Entry 4Q0W (X-ray diffraction, 2.10 A resolution); this record covers chains A and C of the 4 polymer chains in the assembly.

# Chain A
Name: DNA repair protein RAD2
From: Saccharomyces cerevisiae
Notes: EC 3.1.-.-; fragment: Rad2
UniProt: P07276 (RAD2_YEAST); the construct lacks a stretch of the UniProt sequence and is renumbered around it, so the offset changes along the chain: 2-100 = UniProt 2-100; 721-731 = UniProt 101-111; 732-986 = UniProt 732-986
Chain sequence (365 residues; row label = number of the first residue in the row; note: 620 numbers in that range are skipped by the numbering (no residue carries them; nothing is unmodelled there)):
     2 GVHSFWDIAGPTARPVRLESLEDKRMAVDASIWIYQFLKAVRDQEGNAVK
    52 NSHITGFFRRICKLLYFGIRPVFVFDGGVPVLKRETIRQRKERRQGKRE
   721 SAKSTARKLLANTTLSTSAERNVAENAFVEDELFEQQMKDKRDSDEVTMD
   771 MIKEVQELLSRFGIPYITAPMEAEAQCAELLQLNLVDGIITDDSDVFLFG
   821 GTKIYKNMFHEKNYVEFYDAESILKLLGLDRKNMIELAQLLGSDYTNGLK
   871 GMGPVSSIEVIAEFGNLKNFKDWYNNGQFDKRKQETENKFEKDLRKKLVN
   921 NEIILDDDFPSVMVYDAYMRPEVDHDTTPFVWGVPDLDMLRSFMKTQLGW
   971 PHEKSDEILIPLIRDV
Not modelled in the structure: 46-47, 721-764, 984-986
Metal / ion sites: Ca2+: Glu794, Asp815, Asp864; K+: Leu869, Met872 (shared with 1 residue of chain D)
What the authors report for this chain:
  - binding site for the 18-nt DNA strand: Arg61, His830, Gly871, Gly873, Val875, Ser876
  - binding site for the 18-nt DNA strand (chain C): Trp7, Gln37, Lys826, Lys909 to Asn921
  - catalytic residues: Asp30, Asp77, Glu792, Glu794, Asp813, Asp815, Asp864
  - K+ coordination: Leu869, Met872
  - K+ coordination through a water molecule: Leu861
  - mutagenesis - Y36A, K916A: unchanged catalytic activity
  - mutagenesis - Q37A, R60A, R61A, K909A, K909A/K916A: decreased catalytic activity
  - mutagenesis - N920A: increased catalytic activity

# Chain C
Molecule: 18-nt DNA strand
Sequence (18 nucleotides; numbered -1 to 16; the number before each row is that of its first residue; numbers below 1 keep their minus sign (DT-1 is residue -1)):
    -1 TTTGATCCGTCCACCTTT
Not modelled in the structure: -1 to 0

# How chain A and chain C interact
Pairs across the interface (17):
  Gly2(A) with DA3(C), phosphate contact
  Trp7(A) with DA3(C), hydrogen bond to the phosphate; DT4(C), phosphate contact
  Ile33(A) with DT1(C), sugar contact; DG2(C), sugar contact
  Tyr36(A) with DT1(C), sugar contact
  Gln37(A) with DT1(C), hydrogen bond to the base
  Lys40(A) with DT1(C), base contact
  Asp812(A) with DA3(C), phosphate contact
  Asp813(A) with DG2(C), sugar contact; DA3(C), phosphate contact
  Ser814(A) with DA3(C), hydrogen bond to the phosphate
  Lys826(A) with DA3(C), hydrogen bond to the phosphate; DT4(C), salt bridge to the phosphate
  Lys909(A) with DC13(C), salt bridge to the phosphate
  Lys916(A) with DC12(C), salt bridge to the phosphate
  Asn920(A) with DA11(C), phosphate contact
Interface residues without a listed pair, chain A (18 interface residues in all): Val3, Asp8, Lys84, Asp864, Asp913

# Summary
18 residues of chain A face 7 of chain C across their interface, with 4 hydrogen bonds and 3 salt bridges.
Polar contacts include Gln37(A)-DT1(C), Trp7(A)-DA3(C) and Ser814(A)-DA3(C). From the paper: catalytic
residues Asp30(A), Asp77(A) and Glu792(A) among others; Q37A, R60A and R61A of chain A, among others, reduce
catalytic activity; 8 substitutions were tested in all.
Here chain A is DNA repair protein RAD2 (Saccharomyces cerevisiae) and chain C is an 18-nt DNA strand. Entry
4Q0W (he catalytic core of Rad2 in complex with DNA substrate (complex II)) was determined by X-ray
diffraction, deposited together with 4Q0R, 4Q0Z and 4Q10.
